7K0C - chains C and G of the 12 polymer chains in the assembly; structure by electron microscopy, 3.30 A resolution.

== Chain C ==
Protein: Polymeric immunoglobulin receptor
Organism: Homo sapiens
UniProt: P01833 (PIGR_HUMAN); residues 1-585 here correspond to UniProt positions 19-603 (UniProt number = residue number + 18)
Amino-acid sequence (591 residues; numbered 1 to 591; the number before each row is that of its first residue):
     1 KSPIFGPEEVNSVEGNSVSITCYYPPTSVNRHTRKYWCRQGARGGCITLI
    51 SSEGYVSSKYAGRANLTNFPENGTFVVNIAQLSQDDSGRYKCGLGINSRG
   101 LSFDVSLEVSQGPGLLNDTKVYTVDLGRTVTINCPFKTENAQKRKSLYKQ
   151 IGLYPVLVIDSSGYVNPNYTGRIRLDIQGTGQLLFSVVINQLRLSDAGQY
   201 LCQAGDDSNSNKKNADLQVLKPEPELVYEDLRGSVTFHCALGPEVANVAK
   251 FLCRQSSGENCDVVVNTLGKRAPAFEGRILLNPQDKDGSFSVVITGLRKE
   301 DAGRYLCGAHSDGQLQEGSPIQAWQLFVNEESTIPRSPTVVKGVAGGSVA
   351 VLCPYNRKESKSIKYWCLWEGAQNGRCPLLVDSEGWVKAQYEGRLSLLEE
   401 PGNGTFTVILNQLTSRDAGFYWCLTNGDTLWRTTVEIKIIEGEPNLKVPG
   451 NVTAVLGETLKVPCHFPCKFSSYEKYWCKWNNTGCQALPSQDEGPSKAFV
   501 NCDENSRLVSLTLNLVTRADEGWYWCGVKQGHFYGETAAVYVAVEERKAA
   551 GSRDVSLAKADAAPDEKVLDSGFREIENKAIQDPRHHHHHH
Not modelled in the structure: 1, 491-501, 547-591
Cystine bridges: Cys-22/Cys-92, Cys-38/Cys-46, Cys-134/Cys-202, Cys-239/Cys-307, Cys-253/Cys-261, Cys-464/Cys-526, Cys-478/Cys-485
Sequence notes: expression tag (586-591)
UniProt features mapped onto this chain:
  - glycosylation (N-linked (GlcNAc...) asparagine): Asn-65, Asn-72, Asn-117, Asn-168, Asn-403, Asn-451 (complex), Asn-481

== Chain G ==
Protein: Immunoglobulin heavy constant mu
Organism: Homo sapiens
UniProt: P01871 (IGHM_HUMAN); residues 226-576 here correspond to UniProt positions 103-453 (UniProt number = residue number - 123)
Amino-acid sequence (369 residues; each row starts with the number of its first residue):
   208 DYKDDDDKLEVLFQGPGSLPVIAELPPKVSVFVPPRDGFFGNPRKSKLIC
   258 QATGFSPRQIQVSWLREGKQVGSGVTTDQVQAEAKESGPTTYKVTSTLTI
   308 KESDWLGQSMFTCRVDHRGLTFQQNASSMCVPDQDTAIRVFAIPPSFASI
   358 FLTKSTKLTCLVTDLTTYDSVTISWTRQNGEAVKTHTNISESHPNATFSA
   408 VGEASICEDDWNSGERFTCTVTHTDLPSPLKQTISRPKGVALHRPDVYLL
   458 PPAREQLNLRESATITCLVTGFSPADVFVQWMQRGQPLSPEKYVTSAPMP
   508 EPQAPGRYFAHSILTVSEEEWNTGETYTCVVAHEALPNRVTERTVDKSTG
   558 KPTLYNVSLVMSDTAGTCY
Not modelled in the structure: 208-344, 447-448
Cystine bridges: Cys-367/Cys-426, Cys-474/Cys-536
Sequence notes: expression tag (208-225)
UniProt features mapped onto this chain:
  - glycosylation (N-linked (GlcNAc...) asparagine): Asn-332 (complex), Asn-395, Asn-402
Reported in the primary citation:
  - self-association interface (contacts with another copy of this molecule): Leu-561 to Ser-569

== Chain C / chain G interface ==
Contacting residue pairs (6):
  Pro-3(C) with Tyr-576(G), hydrophobic
  Ser-98(C) with Gly-573(G); Thr-574(G)
  Arg-99(C) with Thr-574(G)
  Gly-100(C) with Thr-574(G)
  Leu-101(C) with Tyr-576(G), hydrophobic
Interface residues without a listed pair, chain C (6 interface residues in all): Ser-2
Interface residues without a listed pair, chain G (4 interface residues in all): Cys-575
Interface features reported in the paper:
  - residue pairs: Arg-99(C)/Thr-574(G)

== Overview ==
The interface between chain C and chain G involves 6 residues on one side and 4 on the other. The authors
report a contact between Arg-99(C) and Thr-574(G). The paper reports a self-association interface involving
Leu-561(G).
Here chain C is Polymeric immunoglobulin receptor and chain G is Immunoglobulin heavy constant mu, both from
Homo sapiens. Entry 7K0C (Structure of Secretory IgM Core) was determined by electron microscopy.
